6A5T - chains B and T of the 23 polymer chains in the assembly; structure by electron microscopy, 6.70 A resolution (low resolution: residue-level contacts below are approximate; hydrogen-bond / salt-bridge calls are withheld).

Chain B:
Name: DNA-directed RNA polymerase subunit beta
From: Komagataella phaffii (strain GS115 / ATCC 20864)
Notes: EC 2.7.7.6
UniProtKB: C4QZQ7 (C4QZQ7_KOMPG); residues 1-1227 here = UniProt positions 1-1227
Amino-acid sequence (1227 residues; each row starts with the number of its first residue):
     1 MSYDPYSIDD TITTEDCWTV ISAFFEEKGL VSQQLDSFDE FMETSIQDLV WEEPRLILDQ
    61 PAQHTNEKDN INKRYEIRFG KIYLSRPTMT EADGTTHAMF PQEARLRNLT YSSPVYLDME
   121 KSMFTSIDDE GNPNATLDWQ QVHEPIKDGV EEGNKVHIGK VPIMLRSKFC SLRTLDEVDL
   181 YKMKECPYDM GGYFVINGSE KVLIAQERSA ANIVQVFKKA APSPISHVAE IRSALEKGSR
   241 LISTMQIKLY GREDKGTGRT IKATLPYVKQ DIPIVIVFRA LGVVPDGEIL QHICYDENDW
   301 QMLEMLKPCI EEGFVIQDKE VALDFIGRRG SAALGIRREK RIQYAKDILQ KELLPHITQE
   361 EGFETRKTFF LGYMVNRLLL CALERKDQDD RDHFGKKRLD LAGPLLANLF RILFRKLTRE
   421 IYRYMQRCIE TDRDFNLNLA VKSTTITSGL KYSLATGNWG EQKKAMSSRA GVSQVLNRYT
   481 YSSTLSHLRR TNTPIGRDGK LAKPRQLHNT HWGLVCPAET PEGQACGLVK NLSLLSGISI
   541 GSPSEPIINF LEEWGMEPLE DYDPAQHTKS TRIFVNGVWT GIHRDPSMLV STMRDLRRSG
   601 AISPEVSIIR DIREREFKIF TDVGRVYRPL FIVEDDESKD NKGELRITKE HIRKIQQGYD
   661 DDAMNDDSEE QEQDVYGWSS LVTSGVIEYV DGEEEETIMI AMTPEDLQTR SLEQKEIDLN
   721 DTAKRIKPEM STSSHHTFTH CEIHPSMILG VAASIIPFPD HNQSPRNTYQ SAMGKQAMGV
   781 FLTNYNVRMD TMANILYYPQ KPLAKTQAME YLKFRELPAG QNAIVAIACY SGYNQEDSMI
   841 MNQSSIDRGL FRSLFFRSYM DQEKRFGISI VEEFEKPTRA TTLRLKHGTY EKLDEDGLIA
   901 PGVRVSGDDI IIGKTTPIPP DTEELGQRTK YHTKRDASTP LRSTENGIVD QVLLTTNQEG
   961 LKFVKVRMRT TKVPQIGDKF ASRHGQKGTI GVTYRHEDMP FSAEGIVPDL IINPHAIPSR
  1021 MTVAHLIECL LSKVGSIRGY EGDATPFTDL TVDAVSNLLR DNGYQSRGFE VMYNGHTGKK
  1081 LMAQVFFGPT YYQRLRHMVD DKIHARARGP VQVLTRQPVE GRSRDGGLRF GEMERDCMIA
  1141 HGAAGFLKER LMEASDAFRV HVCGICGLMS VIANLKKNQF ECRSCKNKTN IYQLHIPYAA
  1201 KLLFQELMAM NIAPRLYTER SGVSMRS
Not modelled in the structure: 1-8, 129-152, 663-674, 712-718, 921-930, 1223-1227
Bound ions: Zn2+: Cys1163, Cys1166, Cys1182

Chain T:
Molecule: 198-nt DNA strand
Sequence (198 nucleotides; row label = number of the first residue in the row; numbers below 1 keep their minus sign (DA-72 is residue -72)):
   -72 ATCAGAATCC CGGTGCCGAG GCCGCTCAAT TGGTCGTAGA CAGCTCTAGC ACCGCTTAAA
   -12 CGCACGTACG CGCTGTCCCC CGCGTTTTAA CCGCCAAGGG GATTACACCC AAGACACCAG
    48 GCACGAGACA GAAAAAAACA ACGAAAACGG CCACCACCCA AACACACCAA ACACAAGAGC
   108 TAATTGACTG ACGTAAGC
Not modelled in the structure: 54-125

Interface between chain B and chain T:
Pairs across the interface (21; chain B residue first):
  Lys201(B) with DA41(T)
  Glu420(B) with DA46(T)
  Arg423(B) with DG47(T)
  Tyr452(B) with DA43(T)
  Ala455(B) with DC42(T)
  Thr456(B) with DC42(T)
  Gln462(B) with DA43(T); DC44(T)
  Val475(B) with DA41(T)
  Lys500(B) with DC33(T)
  Gln524(B) with DA34(T)
  Thr791(B) with DA41(T)
  Arg857(B) with DG40(T)
  Arg942(B) with DG40(T)
  Gly1121(B) with DA38(T)
  Arg1122(B) with DA38(T); DA39(T)
  Ser1123(B) with DA39(T)
  Leu1128(B) with DC37(T)
  Arg1129(B) with DC36(T); DC37(T)
Other interface residues (no listed pair), chain B (26 interface residues in all): Asn197, Ser199, Arg427, Asp1101, His1104, Gly1127, Gly1131, Met1133
Other interface residues (no listed pair), chain T (15 interface residues in all): DC35, DC45

Overview:
The interface between chain B and chain T involves 26 residues on one side and 15 on the other. Cys1163(B),
Cys1166(B) and Cys1182(B) coordinate Zn2+.
Chain B is DNA-directed RNA polymerase subunit beta (Komagataella phaffii (strain GS115 / ATCC 20864)) and
chain T is a 198-nt DNA strand; the structure, RNA polymerase II elongation complex stalled at SHL(-1) of the
nucleosome, was determined by electron microscopy, deposited together with 6A5L, 6A5O, 6A5P, 6A5R, 6A5U and
6INQ.
